Entry 4DJX (X-ray diffraction, 1.50 A resolution); this record covers chain A.

== Chain A ==
Molecule: Beta-secretase 1
From: Homo sapiens
Notes: EC 3.4.23.46
Reference sequence: P56817 (BACE1_HUMAN); residue numbers follow UniProt; this construct covers 41-454
Sequence (414 residues; row label = number of the first residue in the row):
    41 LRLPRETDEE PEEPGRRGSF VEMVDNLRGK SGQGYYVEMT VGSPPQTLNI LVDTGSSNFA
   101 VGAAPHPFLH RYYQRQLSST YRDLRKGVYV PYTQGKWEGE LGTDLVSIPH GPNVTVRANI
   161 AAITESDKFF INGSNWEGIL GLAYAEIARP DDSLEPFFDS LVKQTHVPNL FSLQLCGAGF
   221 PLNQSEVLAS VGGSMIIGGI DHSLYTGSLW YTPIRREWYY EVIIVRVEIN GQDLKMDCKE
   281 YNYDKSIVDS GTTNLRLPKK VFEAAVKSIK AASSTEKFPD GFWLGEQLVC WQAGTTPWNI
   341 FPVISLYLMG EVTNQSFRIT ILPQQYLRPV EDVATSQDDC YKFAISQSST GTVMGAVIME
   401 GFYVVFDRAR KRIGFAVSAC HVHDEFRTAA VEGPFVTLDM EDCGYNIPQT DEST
Disordered / not traced: 41-57, 448-454
Swiss-Prot annotation at these positions:
  - active site: Asp-93, Asp-289
  - modified residue (N6-acetyllysine): Lys-126, Lys-275, Lys-279, Lys-285, Lys-299, Lys-300, Lys-307
  - glycosylation (N-linked (GlcNAc...) asparagine): Asn-153, Asn-172, Asn-223, Asn-354
  - mutagenesis: Asp-93 (D93N: Decreases beta-cleaved soluble APP production), Asp-284 (D284N: Almost abolishes beta-cleaved soluble APP production)
Disulfides: Cys-216/Cys-420, Cys-278/Cys-443, Cys-330/Cys-380
Small-molecule neighbours: 0KQ ((2E,5R)-5-[3-(5-chloropyridin-3-yl)phenyl]-5-cyclopropyl-2-imino-3-methylimidazolidin-4-one): Ser-71, Gly-72, Gln-73, Gly-74, Leu-91, Asp-93, Gly-95, Ser-96, Tyr-132, Phe-169, Ile-171, Trp-176, Ile-179, Asp-289, Ser-290, Gly-291, Thr-292, Thr-293

== Overview ==
Chain A binds compound 0KQ. UniProt lists active-site residues Asp-93 and Asp-289 and 2 mutagenesis sites.
Chain A is Beta-secretase 1 (Homo sapiens); the structure, Structure of BACE Bound to
5-(3-(5-chloropyridin-3-yl)phenyl)-5-cyclopropyl-2-imino-3-methylimidazolidin-4-one, was determined by X-ray
diffraction (same publication as 4DJU, 4DJV, 4DJW and 4DJY).
